1AI6 - chains A and B; structure by X-ray diffraction, 2.55 A resolution.

# Chain A
Protein: Penicillin amidohydrolase
Organism: Escherichia coli
Notes: EC 3.5.1.11
UniProt: P06875 (PAC_ECOLI); residues 1-209 here correspond to UniProt positions 27-235 (UniProt number = residue number + 26)
Sequence (209 residues; numbered 1 to 209; the number before each row is that of its first residue):
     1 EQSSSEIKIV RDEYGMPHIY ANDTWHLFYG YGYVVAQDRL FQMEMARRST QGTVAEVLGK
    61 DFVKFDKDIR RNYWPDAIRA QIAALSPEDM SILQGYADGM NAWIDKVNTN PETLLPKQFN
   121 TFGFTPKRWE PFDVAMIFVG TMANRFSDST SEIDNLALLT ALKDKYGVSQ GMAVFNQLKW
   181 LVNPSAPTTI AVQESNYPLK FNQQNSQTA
Not modelled in the structure: 1-2, 198-209
Swiss-Prot annotation at these positions:
  - binding site (Ca(2+)): Glu152
Bound ions: Ca2+: Glu152 (shared with Asp73(B), Val75(B), Asp76(B), Pro205(B) of chain B)

# Chain B
Protein: Penicillin amidohydrolase
Organism: Escherichia coli
Notes: EC 3.5.1.11
UniProt: P06875 (PAC_ECOLI); residues 1-557 here correspond to UniProt positions 290-846 (UniProt number = residue number + 289)
Sequence (557 residues; each row starts with the number of its first residue):
     1 SNMWVIGKSK AQDAKAIMVN GPQFGWYAPA YTYGIGLHGA GYDVTGNTPF AYPGLVFGHN
    61 GVISWGSTAG FGDDVDIFAE RLSAEKPGYY LHNGKWVKML SREETITVKN GQAETFTVWR
   121 TVHGNILQTD QTTQTAYAKS RAWDGKEVAS LLAWTHQMKA KNWQQWTQQA AKQALTINWY
   181 YADVNGNIGY VHTGAYPDRQ SGHDPRLPVP GTGKWDWKGL LPFEMNPKVY NPQSGYIANW
   241 NNSPQKDYPA SDLFAFLWGG ADRVTEIDRL LEQKPRLTAD QAWDVIRQTS RQDLNLRLFL
   301 PTLQAATSGL TQSDPRRQLV ETLTRWDGIN LLNDDGKTWQ QPGSAILNVW LTSMLKRTVV
   361 AAVPMPFDKW YSASGYETTQ DGPTGSLNIS VGAKILYEAV QGDKSPIPQA VDLFAGKPQQ
   421 EVVLAALEDT WETLSKRYGN NVSNWKTPAM ALTFRANNFF GVPQAAAEET RHQAEYQNRG
   481 TENDMIVFSP TTSDRPVLAW DVVAPGQSGF IAPDGTVDKH YEDQLKMYEN FGRKSLWLTK
   541 QDVEAHKESQ EVLHVQR
Differences from the reference sequence: conflict Gln165 (Glu454 in P06875)
Swiss-Prot annotation at these positions:
  - active site: Ser1 (Nucleophile)
  - binding site (Ca(2+)): Asp73, Val75, Asp76, Pro205, Asp252
Bound ions: Ca2+: Asp73, Val75, Asp76, Pro205, Asp252 (shared with Glu152(A) of chain A)
Small-molecule neighbours: 4-hydroxyphenylacetate (4HP): Ser1, Pro22, Gln23, Phe24, Val56, Ser67, Thr68, Ala69, Phe71, Trp154, Ile177, Asn241

# Chain A / chain B interface
Contacting residue pairs - 316 pairs, chain A then chain B:
  Ser4(A) - Gln556(B)  hydrogen bond (backbone-side chain)
  Ser5(A) - Leu553(B)
  Ser5(A) - His554(B)
  Ser5(A) - Val555(B)  hydrogen bond (backbone-backbone)
  Ser5(A) - Gln556(B)
  Glu6(A) - Val552(B)
  Glu6(A) - Leu553(B)
  Glu6(A) - His554(B)  salt bridge
  Ile7(A) - Glu551(B)
  Ile7(A) - Val552(B)
  Ile7(A) - Leu553(B)  hydrogen bond (backbone-backbone)
  Lys8(A) - Glu551(B)
  Ile9(A) - Ser549(B)
  Ile9(A) - Gln550(B)
  Ile9(A) - Glu551(B)  hydrogen bond (backbone-backbone)
  Val10(A) - Val543(B)  hydrophobic
  Val10(A) - Lys547(B)
  Val10(A) - Ser549(B)
  Arg11(A) - Lys547(B)
  Arg11(A) - Glu548(B)  hydrogen bond (backbone-backbone)
  Arg11(A) - Ser549(B)  hydrogen bond (backbone-backbone)
  Asp12(A) - Trp537(B)
  Asp12(A) - His546(B)
  Asp12(A) - Glu548(B)
  Glu13(A) - His520(B)
  Glu13(A) - Trp537(B)  hydrogen bond
  Glu13(A) - His546(B)  salt bridge
  Glu13(A) - Glu548(B)
  Tyr14(A) - Gln507(B)
  Tyr14(A) - His520(B)  hydrogen bond (backbone-side chain)
  Tyr14(A) - Asp523(B)
  Tyr14(A) - Met527(B)
  Tyr14(A) - Lys534(B)
  Gly15(A) - Gln507(B)
  Gly15(A) - His520(B)
  Met16(A) - Gly34(B)
  Met16(A) - Ile35(B)
  Met16(A) - Thr45(B)
  Met16(A) - Gly46(B)
  Met16(A) - Leu536(B)  hydrophobic
  Pro17(A) - Tyr33(B)
  Pro17(A) - Gly34(B)
  Pro17(A) - Ile35(B)
  Pro17(A) - Gly36(B)  hydrogen bond (backbone-backbone)
  Pro17(A) - Gln507(B)
  His18(A) - Gly36(B)
  His18(A) - His38(B)  hydrogen bond
  His18(A) - Thr45(B)
  His18(A) - Trp537(B)
  His18(A) - Val543(B)
  Ile19(A) - Ile35(B)  hydrophobic
  Ile19(A) - Gly36(B)  hydrogen bond (backbone-backbone)
  Ile19(A) - Leu37(B)
  Ile19(A) - His38(B)  hydrogen bond (backbone-backbone)
  Tyr20(A) - His38(B)
  Tyr20(A) - Lys540(B)
  Tyr20(A) - Val543(B)
  Ala21(A) - His38(B)  hydrogen bond (backbone-backbone)
  Ala21(A) - Gly39(B)
  Asn22(A) - Ala40(B)
  Asp23(A) - Ala40(B)
  Thr24(A) - Ala40(B)
  Trp25(A) - Val555(B)  hydrophobic
  Trp25(A) - Arg557(B)
  His26(A) - Val555(B)  hydrogen bond (side chain-backbone)
  His26(A) - Gln556(B)
  Leu27(A) - His38(B)
  Leu27(A) - Gly39(B)
  Leu27(A) - Tyr42(B)  hydrophobic
  Phe28(A) - Pro53(B)
  Tyr29(A) - Val555(B)
  Tyr31(A) - Tyr33(B)  hydrophobic
  Tyr31(A) - Ile35(B)
  Tyr31(A) - Thr48(B)
  Tyr31(A) - Ala51(B)  hydrogen bond (side chain-backbone)
  Tyr31(A) - Tyr52(B)  hydrogen bond (side chain-backbone)
  Tyr31(A) - Pro53(B)
  Tyr33(A) - Glu551(B)  hydrogen bond
  Tyr33(A) - Leu553(B)
  Val34(A) - Tyr33(B)  hydrogen bond (backbone-side chain)
  Val35(A) - Tyr33(B)
  Val35(A) - Ala51(B)  hydrophobic
  Gln37(A) - Glu551(B)
  Asp38(A) - Tyr33(B)  hydrogen bond
  Asp38(A) - Gln507(B)
  Asp38(A) - Ser508(B)
  Asp38(A) - Gly509(B)  hydrogen bond (backbone-backbone)
  Asp38(A) - Phe510(B)
  Arg39(A) - Ala30(B)  hydrogen bond (side chain-backbone)
  Arg39(A) - Thr32(B)  hydrogen bond (side chain-backbone)
  Arg39(A) - Tyr33(B)
  Arg39(A) - Gly506(B)  hydrogen bond (side chain-backbone)
  Arg39(A) - Gln507(B)  hydrogen bond (side chain-backbone)
  Arg39(A) - Gly509(B)
  Phe41(A) - Gln464(B)
  Phe41(A) - Ala465(B)
  Gln42(A) - Pro29(B)  hydrogen bond (side chain-backbone)
  Gln42(A) - Ala30(B)  hydrogen bond (side chain-backbone)
  Gln42(A) - Gln464(B)
  Met43(A) - Phe50(B)
  Met45(A) - Val462(B)  hydrophobic
  Met45(A) - Pro463(B)
  Ala46(A) - Phe50(B)  hydrophobic
  Ser49(A) - Asn458(B)  hydrogen bond
  Ser49(A) - Phe460(B)
  Ser49(A) - Val462(B)
  Val54(A) - Val462(B)  hydrophobic
  Ala55(A) - Thr107(B)
  Ala55(A) - Val108(B)
  Ala55(A) - Lys109(B)  hydrogen bond (backbone-backbone)
  Glu56(A) - Thr107(B)  hydrogen bond (backbone-backbone)
  Glu56(A) - Lys109(B)
  Leu58(A) - Pro463(B)
  Gly59(A) - Val108(B)
  Gly59(A) - Lys109(B)
  Lys60(A) - Val108(B)
  Phe62(A) - Gly461(B)
  Phe62(A) - Val462(B)  hydrophobic
  Val63(A) - Val108(B)  hydrophobic
  Val63(A) - Glu114(B)
  Phe65(A) - Phe460(B)  hydrophobic
  Asp66(A) - Ile106(B)
  Lys67(A) - Glu114(B)  salt bridge
  Lys67(A) - Phe116(B)
  Arg70(A) - Arg102(B)  hydrogen bond (backbone-side chain)
  Arg70(A) - Glu104(B)  salt bridge
  Arg70(A) - Thr105(B)  hydrogen bond (side chain-backbone)
  Arg70(A) - Ile106(B)
  Arg71(A) - Asn125(B)
  Asn72(A) - Asn125(B)
  Asn72(A) - Lys139(B)
  Asn72(A) - Arg141(B)  hydrogen bond
  Tyr73(A) - Arg102(B)  hydrogen bond (backbone-side chain)
  Tyr73(A) - Asn125(B)  hydrogen bond (backbone-side chain)
  Trp74(A) - Leu100(B)  hydrophobic
  Trp74(A) - Ser101(B)
  Trp74(A) - Arg102(B)
  Trp74(A) - Val118(B)
  Trp74(A) - Arg120(B)
  Trp74(A) - Asn125(B)
  Pro75(A) - Arg102(B)
  Ile78(A) - Glu147(B)
  Gln81(A) - Gly145(B)
  Gln81(A) - Lys146(B)
  Gln81(A) - Glu147(B)
  Gln81(A) - Val148(B)
  Leu85(A) - Val148(B)  hydrophobic
  Leu85(A) - Leu152(B)  hydrophobic
  Asp89(A) - Leu152(B)
  Asp89(A) - His156(B)  salt bridge
  Ser91(A) - Arg557(B)  hydrogen bond
  Ile92(A) - Pro53(B)  hydrophobic
  Ile92(A) - Thr155(B)
  Gln94(A) - Arg557(B)
  Tyr96(A) - Ala51(B)  hydrogen bond (side chain-backbone)
  Pro111(A) - Pro513(B)
  Glu112(A) - Pro513(B)
  Thr113(A) - Pro513(B)
  Leu114(A) - Phe510(B)
  Leu115(A) - Pro513(B)
  Pro116(A) - Phe510(B)  hydrophobic
  Pro116(A) - Ile511(B)
  Lys117(A) - Ile511(B)  hydrogen bond (backbone-backbone)
  Lys117(A) - Ala512(B)
  Lys117(A) - Pro513(B)
  Gln118(A) - Glu469(B)
  Phe122(A) - Pro463(B)  hydrophobic
  Val134(A) - Pro53(B)  hydrophobic
  Ala135(A) - Leu151(B)  hydrophobic
  Ile137(A) - Phe50(B)  hydrophobic
  Phe138(A) - Tyr52(B)  hydrophobic
  Phe138(A) - Glu147(B)
  Phe138(A) - Leu151(B)
  Phe138(A) - Trp154(B)  hydrophobic
  Val139(A) - Glu147(B)
  Gly140(A) - Phe460(B)
  Thr141(A) - Phe50(B)
  Thr141(A) - Tyr52(B)  hydrogen bond
  Met142(A) - Tyr52(B)
  Met142(A) - Trp154(B)  hydrophobic
  Met142(A) - Leu175(B)  hydrophobic
  Ala143(A) - Trp143(B)
  Ala143(A) - Leu175(B)  hydrophobic
  Asn144(A) - Arg141(B)
  Asn144(A) - Trp143(B)
  Arg145(A) - Phe24(B)  hydrogen bond (side chain-backbone)
  Arg145(A) - Tyr27(B)
  Arg145(A) - Tyr31(B)  hydrogen bond
  Arg145(A) - Phe459(B)
  Phe146(A) - Phe24(B)  hydrophobic
  Ser147(A) - Asp74(B)  hydrogen bond
  Ser147(A) - Val75(B)
  Ser147(A) - Trp143(B)  hydrogen bond (backbone-side chain)
  Ser147(A) - Leu175(B)
  Ser147(A) - Thr176(B)  hydrogen bond (side chain-backbone)
  Asp148(A) - Lys139(B)  salt bridge
  Asp148(A) - Arg141(B)  salt bridge
  Asp148(A) - Trp143(B)
  Ser149(A) - Leu253(B)
  Thr150(A) - Val75(B)
  Thr150(A) - Ile77(B)
  Thr150(A) - Asp252(B)  hydrogen bond
  Thr150(A) - Leu253(B)
  Ser151(A) - Asp252(B)  hydrogen bond (backbone-side chain)
  Ser151(A) - Leu253(B)
  Ser151(A) - Phe254(B)  hydrogen bond (side chain-backbone)
  Glu152(A) - Val75(B)
  Glu152(A) - Asp76(B)
  Glu152(A) - Ile77(B)  hydrogen bond (side chain-backbone)
  Glu152(A) - Pro205(B)
  Glu152(A) - Arg206(B)
  Glu152(A) - Leu207(B)
  Glu152(A) - Pro208(B)
  Glu152(A) - Asp252(B)
  Ile153(A) - Gln128(B)
  Ile153(A) - Tyr137(B)  hydrophobic
  Asp154(A) - Trp370(B)
  Asn155(A) - Arg206(B)  hydrogen bond (side chain-backbone)
  Asn155(A) - Leu207(B)
  Asn155(A) - Asp252(B)  hydrogen bond (side chain-backbone)
  Asn155(A) - Phe254(B)
  Leu156(A) - Leu207(B)
  Ala157(A) - Phe367(B)
  Leu158(A) - Val363(B)  hydrophobic
  Leu158(A) - Phe367(B)  hydrophobic
  Leu158(A) - Trp370(B)  hydrophobic
  Leu158(A) - Tyr371(B)
  Ala161(A) - Phe367(B)  hydrophobic
  Leu162(A) - Pro364(B)
  Lys165(A) - Pro364(B)
  Tyr166(A) - Ala362(B)  hydrogen bond (side chain-backbone)
  Tyr166(A) - Val411(B)  hydrophobic
  Gln170(A) - Ala410(B)
  Met172(A) - Arg206(B)
  Ala173(A) - Ala410(B)
  Val174(A) - Ala410(B)
  Val174(A) - Val411(B)  hydrophobic
  Phe175(A) - Arg206(B)
  Asn176(A) - Arg206(B)  hydrogen bond
  Gln177(A) - Pro408(B)
  Gln177(A) - Gln409(B)  hydrogen bond
  Gln177(A) - Ala410(B)  hydrogen bond (side chain-backbone)
  Gln177(A) - Val411(B)  hydrogen bond (side chain-backbone)
  Gln177(A) - Leu413(B)
  Leu178(A) - Leu257(B)
  Leu178(A) - Val363(B)  hydrophobic
  Leu178(A) - Tyr371(B)
  Leu178(A) - Ile395(B)
  Lys179(A) - Arg206(B)  hydrogen bond (backbone-side chain)
  Lys179(A) - Ser251(B)  hydrogen bond (side chain-backbone)
  Lys179(A) - Asp252(B)
  Lys179(A) - Leu253(B)  hydrogen bond (side chain-backbone)
  Lys179(A) - Phe256(B)  hydrogen bond (side chain-backbone)
  Lys179(A) - Leu257(B)
  Trp180(A) - Arg206(B)
  Trp180(A) - Leu257(B)  hydrophobic
  Trp180(A) - Trp258(B)  hydrogen bond (side chain-backbone)
  Trp180(A) - Gly259(B)
  Trp180(A) - Lys394(B)
  Trp180(A) - Glu398(B)
  Leu181(A) - Arg206(B)
  Leu181(A) - Pro249(B)
  Val182(A) - Asp247(B)
  Val182(A) - Tyr248(B)
  Val182(A) - Pro249(B)  hydrophobic
  Asn183(A) - Trp258(B)
  Asn183(A) - Gly259(B)
  Asn183(A) - Gly260(B)
  Asn183(A) - Glu398(B)  hydrogen bond
  Asn183(A) - Pro406(B)
  Asn183(A) - Ile407(B)
  Pro184(A) - Pro406(B)  hydrophobic
  Ser185(A) - Gly260(B)
  Ser185(A) - Pro406(B)
  Ala186(A) - Trp258(B)
  Ala186(A) - Gly259(B)
  Pro187(A) - Asn242(B)  hydrogen bond (backbone-side chain)
  Pro187(A) - Ser243(B)
  Pro187(A) - Gly259(B)
  Pro187(A) - Asp262(B)
  Pro187(A) - Val264(B)  hydrophobic
  Pro187(A) - Thr265(B)
  Thr188(A) - Asn242(B)
  Thr188(A) - Ser243(B)
  Thr188(A) - Pro244(B)
  Thr188(A) - Gln245(B)
  Thr188(A) - Lys246(B)
  Thr189(A) - Tyr190(B)
  Thr189(A) - Ile237(B)
  Thr189(A) - Ala238(B)  hydrogen bond (side chain-backbone)
  Thr189(A) - Asn239(B)  hydrogen bond
  Thr189(A) - Asn242(B)  hydrogen bond
  Thr189(A) - Ser243(B)  hydrogen bond (backbone-backbone)
  Thr189(A) - Pro244(B)  hydrogen bond (backbone-backbone)
  Ile190(A) - Tyr190(B)  hydrophobic
  Ile190(A) - Pro227(B)
  Ile190(A) - Lys228(B)
  Ile190(A) - Val229(B)  hydrophobic
  Ile190(A) - Pro244(B)  hydrogen bond (backbone-backbone)
  Ile190(A) - Gln245(B)
  Val192(A) - Lys246(B)
  Gln193(A) - Gln233(B)
  Glu194(A) - Val229(B)
  Glu194(A) - Pro232(B)
  Glu194(A) - Gln233(B)  hydrogen bond (side chain-backbone)
  Ser195(A) - Gln245(B)  hydrogen bond
  Asn196(A) - Gln245(B)
  Asn196(A) - Lys246(B)
  Asn196(A) - Asp247(B)  hydrogen bond
  Tyr197(A) - Leu221(B)
  Tyr197(A) - Met225(B)
  Tyr197(A) - Gln245(B)  hydrogen bond (backbone-side chain)
  Tyr197(A) - Lys246(B)  hydrogen bond (backbone-backbone)
  Tyr197(A) - Asp247(B)
  Tyr197(A) - Tyr248(B)  hydrophobic
  Tyr197(A) - Pro249(B)
Also at the interface, not in a pair above, chain A (135 interface residues in all): Thr50, Val57, Ile69, Ile82, Leu93, Lys106, Asn120, Leu159
Also at the interface, not in a pair above, chain B (158 interface residues in all): Val56, Ala69, Leu127, Ala149, Ser150, Ile177, Asp204, Ala250, Val359, Ala466, Val503, Gly515, Gln524, Glu544

# Overview
The interface between chain A and chain B involves 135 residues on one side and 158 on the other, with 72
hydrogen bonds and 7 salt bridges. Polar contacts include Glu6(A)-His554(B), Glu13(A)-His546(B) and
Lys67(A)-Glu114(B). Chain B binds 4-hydroxyphenylacetate.
Chain A is Penicillin amidohydrolase and chain B is Penicillin amidohydrolase, both from Escherichia coli; the
structure, Penicillin acylase with P-hydroxyphenylacetic acid, was determined by X-ray diffraction, deposited
together with 1AI4, 1AI5, 1AI7, 1AJN, 1AJP and 1AJQ.
